PDB entry 9G3X | electron microscopy, 4.50 A resolution (low resolution: residue-level contacts below are approximate; hydrogen-bond / salt-bridge calls are withheld) | chains H and I of the 10 polymer chains in the assembly

[Chain H]
Name: Gamma-tubulin complex component 3
From: Sus scrofa
UniProtKB: F1RN46 (F1RN46_PIG); numbering as in UniProt (aligned over 1-910)
Chain sequence (910 residues; numbered 1 to 910; the number before each row is that of its first residue):
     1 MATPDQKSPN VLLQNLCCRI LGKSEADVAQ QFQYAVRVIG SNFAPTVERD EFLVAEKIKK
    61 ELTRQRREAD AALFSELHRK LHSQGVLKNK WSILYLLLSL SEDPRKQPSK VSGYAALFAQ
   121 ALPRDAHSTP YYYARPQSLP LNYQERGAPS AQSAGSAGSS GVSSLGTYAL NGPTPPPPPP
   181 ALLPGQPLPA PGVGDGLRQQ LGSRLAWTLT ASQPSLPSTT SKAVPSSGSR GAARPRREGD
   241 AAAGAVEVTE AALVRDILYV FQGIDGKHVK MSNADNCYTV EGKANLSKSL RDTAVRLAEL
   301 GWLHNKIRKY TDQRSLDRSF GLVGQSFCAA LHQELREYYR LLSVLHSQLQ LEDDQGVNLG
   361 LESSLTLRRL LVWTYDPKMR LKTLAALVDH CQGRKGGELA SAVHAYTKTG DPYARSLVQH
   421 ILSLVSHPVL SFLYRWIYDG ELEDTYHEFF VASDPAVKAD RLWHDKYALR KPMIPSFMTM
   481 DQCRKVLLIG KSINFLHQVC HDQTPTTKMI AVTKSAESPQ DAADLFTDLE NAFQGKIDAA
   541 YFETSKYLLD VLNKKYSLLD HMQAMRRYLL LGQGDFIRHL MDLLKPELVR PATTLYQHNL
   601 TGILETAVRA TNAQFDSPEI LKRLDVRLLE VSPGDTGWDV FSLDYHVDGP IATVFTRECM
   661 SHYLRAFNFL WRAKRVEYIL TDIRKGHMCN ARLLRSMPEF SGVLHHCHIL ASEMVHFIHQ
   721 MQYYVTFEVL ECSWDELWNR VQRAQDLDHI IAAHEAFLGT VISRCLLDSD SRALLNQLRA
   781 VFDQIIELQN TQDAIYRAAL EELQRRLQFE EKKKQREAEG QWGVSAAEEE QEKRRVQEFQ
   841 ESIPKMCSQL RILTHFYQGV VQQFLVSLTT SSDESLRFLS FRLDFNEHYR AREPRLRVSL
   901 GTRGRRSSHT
Unresolved in the structure: 1-6, 106-247, 508-524, 892-910

[Chain I]
Name: Gamma-tubulin complex component
From: Sus scrofa
UniProtKB: A0A8D1V2H0 (A0A8D1V2H0_PIG); residues 1-667 here = UniProt positions 1-667
Chain sequence (667 residues; numbered 1 to 667; the number before each row is that of its first residue):
     1 MIHELLLALS GYPGSIFTWN KRGGLQVSQD FPFLHPSETS VLNRLCRLGT DYIRFTEFIE
    61 QYTGHVQQQD HHPSQQGQGG LHGIYLRAFC TGLDSVLQPY RQALLDLEQE FLADPHLSIS
   121 HINYSLDQFQ LLFPSVMVVV EQIKSQKIHG CQILETVYKH SCGGLPPVRS ALEKILAVCH
   181 GVMYKQLSAW MLHGLLLDQH EEFFIKQGPS SGNVSAQPEE DEEDLGIGGL TGKQLRELQD
   241 LRLIEEENML APSLKQFSLR VEILPSYIPV RVAEKILFVG ESVQMFENQN VNLTRKGSIL
   301 KDQEDTFAAE LHRLKQQPLF SLVDFEQVVD RIRSTVAEHL WKLMVEESDL LGQLKIIKDF
   361 YLLGRGELFQ AFIDTAQHML KTPPTAVTEH DVNVAFQQSA HKVLLDDDNL LPLLHLTIEY
   421 HGKEHKADAT QAREGPSRET SPREAPASGW AALGLSYKVQ WPLHILFTPA VLEKYNVVFK
   481 YLLSVRRVQA ELQHCWALQM QRKHLKSNQT DAVKWRLRNH MAFLVDNLQY YLQVDVLESQ
   541 FSQLLHQINS TRDFESIRLA HDHFLSNLLA QSFILLKPVF HCLNEILDLC HSFCSLVSQN
   601 LGPLDERGAA QLSILVKGFS RQSSLLFKIL SSVRNHQINS DLAQLLLRLD YNKYYTQAGG
   661 TLGSFGM
Unresolved in the structure: 67-79, 212-254, 293-298, 426-443

[Chain H / chain I interface]
Contacting residue pairs (9; chain H residue first):
  Y259(H) with S37(I)
  D265(H) with P36(I)
  L322(H) with G164(I)
  Q325(H) with G164(I)
  S326(H) with G164(I)
  S343(H) with S120(I); H121(I)
  Q597(H) with R634(I)
  L628(H) with N635(I)
Other interface residues (no listed pair), chain H (14 interface residues in all): I264, R340, H346, S347, L351, Y596
Other interface residues (no listed pair), chain I (11 interface residues in all): S40, H116, S118, Y124

[Summary]
14 residues of chain H and 11 residues of chain I are in contact.
Chain H is Gamma-tubulin complex component 3 and chain I is Gamma-tubulin complex component, both from Sus
scrofa; the structure, Structure of the Partially-assembled gamma-Tubulin Ring Complex from Pig Brain, was
determined by electron microscopy together with 9G3Y, 9G3Z and 9G40 from the same study.
